Entry 6ZXK (electron microscopy, 3.80 A resolution); this record covers chains A and G of the 10 polymer chains in the assembly.

== Chain A (and G) ==
Protein: Protective antigen
Organism: Bacillus anthracis
Notes: chain G of this document is another copy of the same molecule, construct and numbering; everything in this record applies to it too
UniProtKB: Q68GS1 (Q68GS1_BACAN); residues 0-735 here correspond to UniProt positions 1-736 (UniProt number = residue number + 1)
Sequence (759 residues; each row starts with the number of its first residue; numbers below 1 keep their minus sign (Met-23 is residue -23)):
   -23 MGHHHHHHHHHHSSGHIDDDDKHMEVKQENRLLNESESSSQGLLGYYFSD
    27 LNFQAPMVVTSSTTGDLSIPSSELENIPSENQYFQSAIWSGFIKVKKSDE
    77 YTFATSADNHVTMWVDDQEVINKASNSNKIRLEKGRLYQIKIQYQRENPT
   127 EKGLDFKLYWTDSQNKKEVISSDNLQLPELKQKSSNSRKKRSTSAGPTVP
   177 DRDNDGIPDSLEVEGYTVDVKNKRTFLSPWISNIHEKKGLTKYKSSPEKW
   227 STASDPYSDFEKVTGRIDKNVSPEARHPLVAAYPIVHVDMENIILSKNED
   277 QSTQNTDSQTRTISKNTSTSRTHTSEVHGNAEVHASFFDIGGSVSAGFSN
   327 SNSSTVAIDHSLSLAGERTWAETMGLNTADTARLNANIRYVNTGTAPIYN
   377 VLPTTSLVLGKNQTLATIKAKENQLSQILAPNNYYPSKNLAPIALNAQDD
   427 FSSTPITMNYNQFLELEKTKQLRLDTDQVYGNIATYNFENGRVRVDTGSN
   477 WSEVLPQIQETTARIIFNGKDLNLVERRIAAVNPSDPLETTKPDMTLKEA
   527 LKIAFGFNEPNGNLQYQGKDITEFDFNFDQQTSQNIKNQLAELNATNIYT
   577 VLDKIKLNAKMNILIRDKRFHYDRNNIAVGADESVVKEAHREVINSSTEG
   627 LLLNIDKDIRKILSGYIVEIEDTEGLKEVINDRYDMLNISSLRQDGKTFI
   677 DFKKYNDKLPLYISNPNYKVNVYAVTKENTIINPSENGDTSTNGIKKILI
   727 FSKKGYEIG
Disordered / not traced: -23 to 172, 275-286, 302-322, 735
Construct notes: initiating methionine (-23); expression tag (-22 to -1)

== Chain A / chain G interface ==
Residue-residue contacts - 36 pairs, chain A then chain G:
  Arg178(A) - Arg200(G)
  Pro223(A) - Lys199(G)
  Glu224(A) - Thr201(G)
  Glu224(A) - Arg242(G)  salt bridge
  Trp226(A) - Asn466(G)
  Ser325(A) - Asn415(G)  hydrogen bond
  Ser327(A) - Asn415(G)  hydrogen bond
  Asp451(A) - Leu416(G)
  Val455(A) - Ser402(G)
  Gly474(A) - Arg470(G)  hydrogen bond (backbone-side chain)
  Ser475(A) - Arg468(G)  hydrogen bond
  Ser475(A) - Arg470(G)  hydrogen bond
  Ser478(A) - Ser402(G)
  Glu479(A) - Val469(G)
  Glu479(A) - Arg470(G)  salt bridge
  Glu479(A) - Val471(G)  hydrogen bond (side chain-backbone)
  Pro482(A) - Asn246(G)
  Pro482(A) - Ile404(G)  hydrophobic
  Gln483(A) - Asp244(G)  hydrogen bond
  Gln483(A) - Lys245(G)  hydrogen bond (side chain-backbone)
  Gln483(A) - Asn246(G)
  Gln483(A) - Val469(G)
  Glu486(A) - Asn246(G)
  Asp512(A) - Gly241(G)
  Asp512(A) - Lys245(G)  salt bridge
  Asp512(A) - Arg252(G)  salt bridge
  Pro513(A) - Val194(G)  hydrophobic
  Pro513(A) - Val239(G)
  Leu514(A) - Thr240(G)  hydrogen bond (backbone-backbone)
  Leu514(A) - Arg242(G)
  Glu515(A) - Lys245(G)  salt bridge
  Thr516(A) - Lys199(G)
  Thr517(A) - Lys199(G)
  Lys518(A) - Lys199(G)  hydrogen bond (backbone-side chain)
  Pro519(A) - Lys199(G)
  Asp520(A) - Lys199(G)
Also at the interface, not in a pair above, chain A (29 interface residues in all): Asn180, Val189, Asn388, Arg449, Val480
Also at the interface, not in a pair above, chain G (26 interface residues in all): Val196, Tyr375, Ser413, Ala417, Glu465

== Overview ==
The interface between chain A and chain G involves 29 residues on one side and 26 on the other; the contacts
include 10 hydrogen bonds and 5 salt bridges. Among the polar pairs are Glu224(A)-Arg242(G),
Glu479(A)-Arg470(G) and Asp512(A)-Lys245(G).
Both chains are Protective antigen (Bacillus anthracis). Entry 6ZXK (Fully-loaded anthrax lethal toxin in its
heptameric pre-pore state and PA7LF(2+1B) arrangement) was determined by electron microscopy together with
6ZXJ and 6ZXL from the same study.
